8PBC - chains J and V of the 22 polymer chains in the assembly; structure by electron microscopy, 2.61 A resolution.

[Chain J]
Name: DNA repair protein RAD51 homolog 1
Organism: Homo sapiens
Reference sequence: Q06609 (RAD51_HUMAN); residue numbers follow UniProt; this construct covers 1-339
Amino-acid sequence (339 residues; row label = number of the first residue in the row):
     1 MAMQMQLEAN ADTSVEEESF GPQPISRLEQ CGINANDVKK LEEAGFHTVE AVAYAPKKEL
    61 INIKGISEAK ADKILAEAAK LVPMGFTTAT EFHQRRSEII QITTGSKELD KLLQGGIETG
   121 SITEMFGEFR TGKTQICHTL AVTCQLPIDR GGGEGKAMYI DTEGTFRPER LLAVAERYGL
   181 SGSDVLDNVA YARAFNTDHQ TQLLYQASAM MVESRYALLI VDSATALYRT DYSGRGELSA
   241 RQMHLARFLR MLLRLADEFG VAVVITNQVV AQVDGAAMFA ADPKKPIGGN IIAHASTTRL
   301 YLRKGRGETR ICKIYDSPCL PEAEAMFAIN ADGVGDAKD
Not modelled in the structure: 1-20, 275-282
Bound ions: Ca2+ site 1: Thr134 (together with ATP); Ca2+ site 2: Ala293, Ser296, Asp316 (together with ATP)
Residues lining bound ligands:
  - ATP (adenosine-5'-triphosphate), molecule 1: Glu128, Phe129, Arg130, Thr131, Gly132, Lys133, Thr134, Gln135, Glu163, Arg170, Arg310, Ile329, Asn330, Ala331
  - ATP, molecule 2: Ala293, His294, Asp316, Ser317, Pro318, Cys319, Leu320, Pro321, Glu322
What the authors report for this chain:
  - mutagenesis - D184A, D184A/D187A: decreased binding to BRC4
  - mutagenesis - D184A, D184A/D187A: decreased binding to Breast cancer type 2 susceptibility protein

[Chain V]
Molecule: 30-nt DNA strand
Sequence (30 nucleotides; each row starts with the number of its first residue):
     1 GGAGGAGGAG GAGGAGGAGG AGGAGGAGGA

[Interface between chain J and chain V]
Residue-residue contacts (17):
  Arg229(J) with DA3(V), salt bridge to the phosphate
  Arg235(J) with DG1(V), base contact
  Leu238(J) with DG1(V), sugar contact
  Arg241(J) with DG1(V), hydrogen bond to the phosphate; DG2(V), salt bridge to the phosphate
  Gln242(J) with DG1(V), phosphate contact
  Val270(J) with DA3(V), sugar contact; DG4(V), phosphate contact
  Ala271(J) with DA3(V), base contact; DG4(V), hydrogen bond to the phosphate
  Val273(J) with DA3(V), base contact
  Pro286(J) with DG2(V), phosphate contact
  Ile287(J) with DG2(V), phosphate contact
  Gly288(J) with DG2(V), hydrogen bond to the phosphate
  Gly289(J) with DG1(V), phosphate contact; DG2(V), phosphate contact
  Asn290(J) with DG1(V), hydrogen bond to the phosphate
Interface residues without a listed pair, chain J (15 interface residues in all): Gln272, Ile291

[Summary]
15 residues of chain J face 4 of chain V across their interface, with 4 hydrogen bonds and 2 salt bridges.
Among the polar pairs are Arg241(J)-DG1(V), Ala271(J)-DG4(V) and Gly288(J)-DG2(V). From the paper: D184A and
D184A/D187A of chain J reduce binding to BRC4; D184A and D184A/D187A of chain J reduce binding to Breast
cancer type 2 susceptibility protein.
Here chain J is DNA repair protein RAD51 homolog 1 (Homo sapiens) and chain V is a 30-nt DNA strand. Entry
8PBC (RAD51 filament on ssDNA bound by the BRCA2 c-terminus) was determined by electron microscopy together
with 8PBD from the same study.
